8SP2 - chains A and E of the 3 polymer chains in the assembly; structure by X-ray diffraction, 2.20 A resolution.

Chain A (and E):
Name: metformin hydrolase subunit B
Source organism: Pseudomonas mendocina
Notes: chain E of this document is another copy of the same molecule, construct and numbering; everything in this record applies to it too
Sequence (348 residues; numbered 1 to 348; the number before each row is that of its first residue):
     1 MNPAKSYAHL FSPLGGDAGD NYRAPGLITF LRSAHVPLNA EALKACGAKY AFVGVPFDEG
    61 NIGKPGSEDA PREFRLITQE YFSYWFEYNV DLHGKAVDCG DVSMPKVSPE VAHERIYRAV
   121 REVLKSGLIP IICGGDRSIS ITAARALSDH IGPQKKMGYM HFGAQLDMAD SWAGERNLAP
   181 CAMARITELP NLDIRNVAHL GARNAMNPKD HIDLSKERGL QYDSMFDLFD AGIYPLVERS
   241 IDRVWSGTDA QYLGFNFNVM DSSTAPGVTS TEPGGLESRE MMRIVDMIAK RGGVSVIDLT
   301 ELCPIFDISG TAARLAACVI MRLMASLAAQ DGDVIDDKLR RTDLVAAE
Unresolved in the structure: 1-5, 17-23, 344-348

How chain A and chain E interact:
Pairs across the interface - 59 pairs, chain A then chain E:
  Leu10(A) with Pro208(E); Lys209(E), hydrogen bond (backbone-backbone)
  Phe11(A) with Pro208(E); Lys209(E); Asp210(E); Asp213(E)
  Ser12(A) with Ala169(E); Ser171(E); Trp172(E); Pro208(E); Asp210(E), hydrogen bond; His211(E), hydrogen bond
  Pro13(A) with Trp172(E); Ala173(E), hydrogen bond (backbone-backbone)
  Leu14(A) with Ala173(E); Gly174(E), hydrogen bond (backbone-backbone)
  Glu80(A) with Lys64(E), salt bridge; Met206(E)
  Tyr81(A) with Glu272(E)
  Phe82(A) with Trp172(E), hydrophobic; Ala205(E); Met206(E), hydrophobic
  Tyr84(A) with Ala205(E); Asn207(E); Lys209(E)
  Trp85(A) with Asn204(E); Ala205(E)
  Phe86(A) with Ala202(E); Arg203(E); Asn204(E); Asn207(E); Ile212(E), hydrophobic
  Glu87(A) with Arg203(E); Asn204(E), hydrogen bond (side chain-backbone)
  Ser263(A) with Ser263(E)
  Glu277(A) with Glu277(E)
  Ser278(A) with Asp261(E), hydrogen bond; Gly274(E), hydrogen bond (side chain-backbone)
  Arg279(A) with Phe229(E); Gly275(E), hydrogen bond (side chain-backbone); Glu277(E); Glu280(E), salt bridge
  Met282(A) with Gly274(E)
  Ile308(A) with Ile308(E), hydrophobic
  Ser309(A) with Phe306(E), hydrogen bond (side chain-backbone); Ile308(E)
  Arg314(A) with Thr271(E)
  Cys318(A) with Asn204(E); Pro273(E), hydrophobic
  Arg322(A) with Asn204(E), hydrogen bond
  Ile335(A) with Lys209(E)
  Asp336(A) with Lys209(E)
  Asp337(A) with Lys209(E), hydrogen bond (backbone-side chain)
  Leu339(A) with Lys209(E), hydrogen bond (backbone-side chain); Asp213(E)
  Arg340(A) with Lys209(E); Asp213(E), salt bridge
  Arg341(A) with Ser171(E), hydrogen bond (side chain-backbone); Asp210(E)
Other interface residues (no listed pair), chain A (31 interface residues in all): Gly15, Thr264, Leu315
Other interface residues (no listed pair), chain E (37 interface residues in all): Tyr222, Ser224, Phe226, Ile233, Pro266, Leu276, Asp307

Overview:
Chain A and chain E form an interface of 31 and 37 residues respectively, with 14 hydrogen bonds and 3 salt
bridges. Polar contacts include Glu80(A)-Lys64(E), Arg279(A)-Glu280(E) and Arg340(A)-Asp213(E).
Chain A and chain E are both metformin hydrolase subunit B (Pseudomonas mendocina); the structure, Crystal
structure of metformin hydrolase (MfmAB) from Pseudomonas mendocina sp. MET-2 apo form, was determined by
X-ray diffraction (same publication as 8SNF and 8SNK).
